PDB entry 6V4E | X-ray diffraction, 1.62 A resolution | chains A and C

== Chain A ==
Molecule: Protein Mdm4
Source organism: Danio rerio
UniProt: Q7ZUW7 (MDM4_DANRE); residue numbers follow UniProt; this construct covers 15-106
Chain sequence (104 residues; each row starts with the number of its first residue):
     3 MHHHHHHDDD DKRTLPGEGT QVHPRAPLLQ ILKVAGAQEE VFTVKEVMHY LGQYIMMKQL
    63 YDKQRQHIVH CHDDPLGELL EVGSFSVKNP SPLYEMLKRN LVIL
Unresolved in the structure: 3-16
Construct notes: expression tag (3-14); engineered mutation V46 (Leu in Q7ZUW7), L95 (Val in Q7ZUW7)

== Chain C ==
Molecule: Stapled peptide QSQQTF(0EH)NLWRLL(MK8)QN(NH2)
Chain sequence (17 residues; each row starts with the number of its first residue):
    14 QSQQTFXNLW RLLLQNX
Unresolved in the structure: 14-15
Modified positions: 0EH ((2R)-2-amino-2-methylnonanoic acid) at position 20; L27 (2-methyl-L-norleucine; MK8); NH2 (amino group) at position 30
Glycans and other covalent adducts: covalent link 0EH_20-L27

== How chain A and chain C interact ==
Pairs across the interface - 31 pairs, chain A then chain C:
  K47(A) with L27(C), hydrogen bond (side chain-backbone); Q28(C)
  M50(A) with W23(C), hydrogen bond (backbone-side chain); L26(C), hydrophobic; L27(C)
  H51(A) with 0EH_20(C); L27(C)
  L53(A) with W23(C), hydrophobic
  G54(A) with F19(C); 0EH_20(C); W23(C)
  Q55(A) with 0EH_20(C)
  I57(A) with F19(C), hydrophobic; W23(C), hydrophobic
  M58(A) with F19(C); 0EH_20(C)
  Y63(A) with F19(C), hydrophobic
  Q68(A) with Q17(C); T18(C); F19(C), hydrogen bond (side chain-backbone); L22(C)
  H69(A) with L22(C)
  V71(A) with F19(C), hydrophobic
  V89(A) with F19(C), hydrophobic; L22(C); W23(C), hydrophobic; L26(C), hydrophobic
  K90(A) with L22(C)
  P92(A) with L26(C), hydrophobic
  L95(A) with W23(C), hydrophobic
  Y96(A) with L26(C)
Interface residues without a listed pair, chain A (18 interface residues in all): F87

== Summary ==
18 residues of chain A and 9 residues of chain C are in contact; the contacts include 3 hydrogen bonds. Among
the polar pairs are K47(A)-L27(C), M50(A)-W23(C) and Q68(A)-F19(C).
Chain A is Protein Mdm4 (Danio rerio) and chain C is Stapled peptide QSQQTF(0EH)NLWRLL(MK8)QN(NH2); the
structure, Crystal Structure Analysis of Zebra Fish MDM, was determined by X-ray diffraction together with
6V4F, 6V4G and 6V4H from the same study.
